Entry 8YJC (X-ray diffraction, 1.30 A resolution); this record covers chain A.

# Chain A
Molecule: Multifunctional autoprocessing repeat-in-toxin (MARTX)
Organism: Vibrio vulnificus MO6-24/O
Notes: fragment: cysteine protease domain; engineered mutation(s): C3727A
Chain sequence (225 residues; each row starts with the number of its first residue):
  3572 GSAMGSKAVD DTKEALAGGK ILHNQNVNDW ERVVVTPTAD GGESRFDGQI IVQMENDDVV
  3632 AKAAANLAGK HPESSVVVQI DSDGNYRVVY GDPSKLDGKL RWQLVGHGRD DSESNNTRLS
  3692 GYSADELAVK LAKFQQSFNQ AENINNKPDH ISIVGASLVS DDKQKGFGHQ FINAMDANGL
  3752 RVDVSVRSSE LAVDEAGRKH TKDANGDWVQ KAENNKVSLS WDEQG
Not modelled in the structure: 3572-3582, 3793-3796
Metal / ion sites: Na+: Glu-3614 (together with inositol hexakisphosphate)
Ligand contacts: inositol hexakisphosphate (IHP): Gly-3612, Glu-3614, Ser-3615, Arg-3616, Phe-3617, Lys-3641, His-3642, Arg-3672, Gln-3674, His-3721, Ser-3723, Ser-3756, Arg-3758, Gly-3768, Arg-3769, Lys-3770, Lys-3782, Glu-3784, Lys-3787
What the authors report for this chain:
  - contacts within the chain: Lys-3584/Trp-3779 (hydrophobic contact), Glu-3585/Lys-3633, Glu-3585/Val-3630, Leu-3587/His-3678, Asn-3686/Asp-3732, Leu-3587/Leu-3762 (backbone contact), Leu-3587/Val-3764 (hydrophobic contact)
  - catalytic residues: His-3678
  - binding site for inositol hexakisphosphate: His-3642, Arg-3769, Lys-3770, Lys-3782, Lys-3787
  - mutagenesis - H3642E, K3787E: abolished binding to inositol hexakisphosphate
  - mutagenesis - H3642E, K3787E: abolished catalytic activity on inositol hexakisphosphate
  - specificity-determining residues: Glu-3761 (proposed by the authors, not directly observed)

# Summary
Chain A binds inositol hexakisphosphate. The paper reports the catalytic residue His-3678; H3642E and K3787E
abolish binding to inositol hexakisphosphate.
Chain A is Multifunctional autoprocessing repeat-in-toxin (MARTX) (Vibrio vulnificus MO6-24/O); the structure,
Structure of Vibrio vulnificus MARTX cysteine protease domain C3727A, was determined by X-ray diffraction
together with 8YJA from the same study.
